PDB entry 7NL9 | electron microscopy, 2.86 A resolution | chains b and d of the 15 polymer chains in the assembly

# Chain b
Molecule: ATP synthase subunit b
From: Mycolicibacterium smegmatis (strain ATCC 700084 / mc(2)155)
Notes: engineered mutation(s): C-ter 10His tag
UniProt: A0R204 (ATPF_MYCS2); residue numbers follow UniProt; this construct covers 1-170
Chain sequence (180 residues; row label = number of the first residue in the row):
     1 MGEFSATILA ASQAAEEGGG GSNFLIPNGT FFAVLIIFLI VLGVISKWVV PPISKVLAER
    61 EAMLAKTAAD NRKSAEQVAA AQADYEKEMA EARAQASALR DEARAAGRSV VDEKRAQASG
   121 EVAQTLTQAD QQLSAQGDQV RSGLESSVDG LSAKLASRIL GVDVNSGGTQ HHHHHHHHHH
Not modelled in the structure: 1-21, 85-180
Sequence notes: expression tag (171-180)
Reported in the primary citation:
  - conformationally variable residues (domain motion): E59 to K66

# Chain d
Molecule: ATP synthase subunit b-delta
From: Mycolicibacterium smegmatis MC2 155
UniProt: A0R203 (ATPFD_MYCS2); residues 1-445 here = UniProt positions 1-445
Chain sequence (445 residues; numbered 1 to 445; the number before each row is that of its first residue):
     1 MSIFIGQLIG FAVIAFIIVK WVVPPVRTLM RNQQEAVRAA LAESAEAAKK LADADAMHAK
    61 ALADAKAESE KVTEEAKQDS ERIAAQLSEQ AGSEAERIKA QGAQQIQLMR QQLIRQLRTG
   121 LGAEAVNKAA EIVRAHVADP QAQSATVDRF LSELEQMAPS SVVIDTAATS RLRAASRQSL
   181 AALVEKFDSV AGGLDADGLT NLADELASVA KLLLSETALN KHLAEPTDDS APKVRLLERL
   241 LSDKVSATTL DLLRTAVSNR WSTESNLIDA VEHTARLALL KRAEIAGEVD EVEEQLFRFG
   301 RVLDAEPRLS ALLSDYTTPA EGRVALLDKA LTGRPGVNQT AAALLSQTVG LLRGERADEA
   361 VIDLAELAVS RRGEVVAHVS AAAELSDAQR TRLTEVLSRI YGRPVSVQLH VDPELLGGLS
   421 ITVGDEVIDG SIASRLAAAQ TGLPD
Not modelled in the structure: 62-445
Reported in the primary citation:
  - conformationally variable residues (domain motion): Q34 to L41

# How chain b and chain d interact
Pairs across the interface (19; chain b residue first):
  R60(b) - V37(d)
  M63(b) - A40(d)
  M63(b) - L41(d)  hydrophobic
  M63(b) - S44(d)
  L64(b) - A40(d)  hydrophobic
  K66(b) - A48(d)
  T67(b) - E43(d)
  T67(b) - S44(d)  hydrogen bond
  D70(b) - A48(d)
  D70(b) - L51(d)
  N71(b) - E43(d)
  N71(b) - K50(d)
  K73(b) - L51(d)
  S74(b) - K50(d)  hydrogen bond (side chain-backbone)
  S74(b) - L51(d)  hydrogen bond (side chain-backbone)
  S74(b) - A54(d)
  V78(b) - M57(d)  hydrophobic
  A81(b) - M57(d)  hydrophobic
  A81(b) - H58(d)
Interface residues without a listed pair, chain b (13 interface residues in all): Q77, A80
Interface residues without a listed pair, chain d (13 interface residues in all): A47, A61

# Overview
Chain b and chain d each contribute 13 residues to their interface; the contacts include 3 hydrogen bonds.
Polar contacts include T67(b)-S44(d), S74(b)-K50(d) and S74(b)-L51(d). The paper reports conformational
variability at E59(b) and Q34(d).
Chain b is ATP synthase subunit b (Mycolicibacterium smegmatis (strain ATCC 700084 / mc(2)155)) and chain d is
ATP synthase subunit b-delta (Mycolicibacterium smegmatis MC2 155); the structure, Mycobacterium smegmatis ATP
synthase Fo state 3, was determined by electron microscopy together with 7NJK, 7NJL, 7NJM, 7NJN, 7NJO, 7NJP
and 20 further entries from the same study.
